7SZ3 - chains A and B; structure by X-ray diffraction, 2.20 A resolution.

# Chain A (and B)
Protein: Zinc finger CCCH-type antiviral protein 1
Organism: Mus musculus
Notes: chain B of this document is another copy of the same molecule, construct and numbering; everything in this record applies to it too
UniProt: Q3UPF5 (ZCCHV_MOUSE); residues 476-673 here correspond to UniProt positions 592-789 (UniProt number = residue number + 116)
Sequence (198 residues; row label = number of the first residue in the row):
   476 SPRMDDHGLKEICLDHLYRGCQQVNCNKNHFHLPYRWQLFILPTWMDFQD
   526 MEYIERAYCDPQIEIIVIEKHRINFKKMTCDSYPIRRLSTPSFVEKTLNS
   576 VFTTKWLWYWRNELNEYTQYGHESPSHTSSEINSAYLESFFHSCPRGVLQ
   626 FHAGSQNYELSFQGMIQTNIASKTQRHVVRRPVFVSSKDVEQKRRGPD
Unresolved in the structure: 476-484, 498-505, 668-673 (chain B: 476-484, 498-504, 671-673)
Swiss-Prot annotation at these positions:
  - modified residue: Ser-564 (Phosphoserine)
Ligand contacts: adenosine-5-diphosphoribose (APR): Trp-585, Glu-588, Tyr-595, His-597, Ser-599, Pro-600, Ser-601, Thr-603, Ser-604, Ser-605, Phe-626, Ala-628, Gln-631, Tyr-633, Gln-642, Asn-644, Ser-647, Thr-649, Arg-651
What the authors report for this chain:
  - binding site for adenosine-5-diphosphoribose: Trp-585, Ala-628, Tyr-633
  - binding site for phosphate ion: Arg-656

# How chain A and chain B interact
Contacting residue pairs (104):
  Ile-487(A) / Phe-568(B)  hydrophobic
  His-491(A) / Trp-581(B)
  His-491(A) / Arg-655(B)  hydrogen bond (backbone-side chain)
  Leu-492(A) / Arg-494(B)  hydrogen bond (backbone-side chain)
  Leu-492(A) / Phe-616(B)  hydrophobic
  Tyr-493(A) / Tyr-493(B)
  Tyr-493(A) / Arg-494(B)
  Tyr-493(A) / Gly-495(B)  hydrogen bond (backbone-backbone)
  Tyr-493(A) / Glu-613(B)  hydrogen bond
  Tyr-493(A) / His-617(B)
  Tyr-493(A) / Arg-655(B)
  Arg-494(A) / Leu-492(B)  hydrogen bond (side chain-backbone)
  Arg-494(A) / Tyr-493(B)
  Gly-495(A) / Tyr-493(B)  hydrogen bond (backbone-backbone)
  His-507(A) / Phe-577(B)
  Leu-508(A) / Ser-662(B)
  Pro-509(A) / Val-576(B)
  Pro-509(A) / Phe-577(B)
  Pro-509(A) / Val-660(B)  hydrophobic
  Pro-509(A) / Val-665(B)
  Tyr-510(A) / Phe-659(B)
  Tyr-510(A) / Val-660(B)  hydrogen bond (side chain-backbone)
  Glu-527(A) / Phe-659(B)
  Glu-527(A) / Ser-661(B)
  Glu-527(A) / Ser-662(B)  hydrogen bond
  Glu-530(A) / Pro-657(B)
  Glu-530(A) / Phe-659(B)
  Arg-531(A) / Phe-659(B)
  Tyr-533(A) / Trp-581(B)
  Tyr-533(A) / Arg-656(B)  hydrogen bond (backbone-side chain)
  Tyr-533(A) / Pro-657(B)
  Cys-534(A) / Pro-657(B)  hydrogen bond (side chain-backbone)
  Cys-534(A) / Val-658(B)
  Cys-534(A) / Phe-659(B)  hydrophobic
  Asp-535(A) / Arg-656(B)  hydrogen bond (backbone-side chain)
  Pro-536(A) / Tyr-584(B)  hydrophobic
  Pro-536(A) / Tyr-592(B)
  Pro-536(A) / Val-654(B)  hydrophobic
  Pro-536(A) / Arg-656(B)
  Gln-537(A) / Tyr-592(B)
  Ile-538(A) / Arg-656(B)  hydrogen bond (backbone-side chain)
  Phe-550(A) / Arg-656(B)
  Arg-562(A) / Thr-579(B)  hydrogen bond
  Arg-562(A) / Pro-657(B)
  Ser-564(A) / Thr-579(B)  hydrogen bond
  Pro-566(A) / Glu-570(B)
  Pro-566(A) / Phe-577(B)
  Pro-566(A) / Thr-578(B)
  Ser-567(A) / Glu-570(B)
  Ser-567(A) / Lys-571(B)  hydrogen bond (backbone-backbone)
  Phe-568(A) / Ile-487(B)  hydrophobic
  Phe-568(A) / Phe-568(B)  hydrophobic
  Phe-568(A) / Val-569(B)
  Phe-568(A) / Glu-570(B)
  Val-569(A) / Phe-568(B)
  Val-569(A) / Val-569(B)  hydrogen bond (backbone-backbone)
  Val-569(A) / Lys-571(B)
  Glu-570(A) / Pro-566(B)
  Glu-570(A) / Ser-567(B)
  Glu-570(A) / Phe-568(B)
  Lys-571(A) / Glu-486(B)
  Lys-571(A) / Ser-567(B)  hydrogen bond (backbone-backbone)
  Leu-573(A) / Pro-566(B)  hydrophobic
  Val-576(A) / Pro-509(B)
  Phe-577(A) / His-507(B)
  Phe-577(A) / Pro-509(B)  hydrophobic
  Phe-577(A) / Thr-565(B)  hydrogen bond (backbone-side chain)
  Phe-577(A) / Pro-566(B)
  Thr-579(A) / Arg-562(B)  hydrogen bond
  Thr-579(A) / Ser-564(B)  hydrogen bond
  Trp-581(A) / His-491(B)
  Tyr-584(A) / Pro-536(B)  hydrophobic
  Arg-586(A) / Gln-537(B)  hydrogen bond
  Asn-590(A) / Gln-537(B)
  Tyr-592(A) / Pro-536(B)
  Tyr-592(A) / Gln-537(B)
  Glu-613(A) / Tyr-493(B)  hydrogen bond
  Phe-616(A) / Leu-492(B)  hydrophobic
  His-617(A) / Tyr-493(B)
  Val-654(A) / Pro-536(B)  hydrophobic
  Arg-655(A) / His-491(B)  hydrogen bond (side chain-backbone)
  Arg-655(A) / Tyr-493(B)
  Arg-656(A) / Tyr-533(B)  hydrogen bond (side chain-backbone)
  Arg-656(A) / Asp-535(B)  hydrogen bond (side chain-backbone)
  Arg-656(A) / Pro-536(B)
  Arg-656(A) / Ile-538(B)  hydrogen bond (side chain-backbone)
  Arg-656(A) / Phe-550(B)
  Pro-657(A) / Glu-530(B)
  Pro-657(A) / Tyr-533(B)
  Pro-657(A) / Cys-534(B)  hydrogen bond (backbone-side chain)
  Pro-657(A) / Arg-562(B)
  Val-658(A) / Cys-534(B)
  Phe-659(A) / Tyr-510(B)
  Phe-659(A) / Glu-527(B)
  Phe-659(A) / Glu-530(B)
  Phe-659(A) / Arg-531(B)
  Phe-659(A) / Cys-534(B)  hydrophobic
  Val-660(A) / Pro-509(B)  hydrophobic
  Val-660(A) / Tyr-510(B)  hydrogen bond (backbone-side chain)
  Ser-661(A) / Glu-527(B)
  Ser-662(A) / Leu-508(B)
  Ser-662(A) / Glu-527(B)  hydrogen bond
  Val-665(A) / His-507(B)
  Val-665(A) / Pro-509(B)
Interface residues without a listed pair, chain A (57 interface residues in all): Glu-486, Leu-489, Phe-506, Ala-532, Thr-565, Thr-578, Glu-591
Interface residues without a listed pair, chain B (57 interface residues in all): Leu-489, His-505, Phe-506, Ala-532, Glu-539, Leu-573, Lys-663

# Overview
The chain A/chain B interface involves 57 residues from each chain, with 29 hydrogen bonds. Among the polar
pairs are His-491(A)/Arg-655(B), Leu-492(A)/Arg-494(B) and Tyr-493(A)/Glu-613(B). Chain A binds
adenosine-5-diphosphoribose. From the paper: a binding site for adenosine-5-diphosphoribose at Trp-585(A),
Ala-628(A) and Tyr-633(A); a binding site for phosphate ion at Arg-656(A).
Both chains are Zinc finger CCCH-type antiviral protein 1 (Mus musculus). Entry 7SZ3 (Mouse PARP13/ZAP
ZnF5-WWE1-WWE2 bound to ADPr) was determined by X-ray diffraction (same publication as 7SZ2).
